Entry 6UON (X-ray diffraction, 3.50 A resolution); this record covers chains D and E of the 5 polymer chains in the assembly.

# Chain D
Protein: HLA class I antigen
From: Homo sapiens
Reference sequence: C1K0Y1 (C1K0Y1_HUMAN); residues 1-274 here correspond to UniProt positions 25-298 (UniProt number = residue number + 24)
Sequence (274 residues; row label = number of the first residue in the row):
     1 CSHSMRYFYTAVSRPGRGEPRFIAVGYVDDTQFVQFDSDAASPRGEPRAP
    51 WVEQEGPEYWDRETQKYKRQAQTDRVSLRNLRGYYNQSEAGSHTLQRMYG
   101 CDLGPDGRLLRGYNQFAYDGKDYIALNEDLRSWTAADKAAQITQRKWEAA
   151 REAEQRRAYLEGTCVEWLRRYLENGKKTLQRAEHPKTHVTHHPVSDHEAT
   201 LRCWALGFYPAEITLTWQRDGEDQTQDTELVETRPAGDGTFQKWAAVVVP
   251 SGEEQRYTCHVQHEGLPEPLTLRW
Unresolved in the structure: 1
Disulfide bonds: Cys-101/Cys-164, Cys-203/Cys-259

# Chain E
Protein: Beta-2-microglobulin
From: Homo sapiens
Reference sequence: P61769 (B2MG_HUMAN); residues 1-99 here correspond to UniProt positions 21-119 (UniProt number = residue number + 20)
Sequence (99 residues; row label = number of the first residue in the row):
     1 IQRTPKIQVYSRHPAENGKSNFLNCYVSGFHPSDIEVDLLKNGERIEKVE
    51 HSDLSFSKDWSFYLLYYTEFTPTEKDEYACRVNHVTLSQPKIVKWDRDM
Unresolved in the structure: 1, 99
UniProt features mapped onto this chain:
  - modified residue: Gln-2 (Pyrrolidone carboxylic acid)
  - glycosylation: Ile-1 (N-linked (Glc) (glycation) isoleucine), Lys-19 (N-linked (Glc) (glycation) lysine), Lys-41 (N-linked (Glc) (glycation) lysine), Lys-48 (N-linked (Glc) (glycation) lysine), Lys-58 (N-linked (Glc) (glycation) lysine), Lys-91 (N-linked (Glc) (glycation) lysine), Lys-94 (N-linked (Glc) (glycation) lysine)
Disulfide bonds: Cys-25/Cys-80

# Chain D / chain E interface
Residue-residue contacts - 47 pairs, chain D then chain E:
  Arg-6(D) / Lys-58(E)
  Phe-8(D) / Phe-56(E)  hydrophobic
  Tyr-9(D) / Phe-56(E)
  Thr-10(D) / Phe-56(E)
  Thr-10(D) / Phe-62(E)
  Val-12(D) / Ser-33(E)
  Ile-23(D) / Leu-54(E)
  Val-25(D) / Leu-54(E)
  Val-25(D) / Ser-55(E)
  Tyr-27(D) / Ser-55(E)
  Tyr-27(D) / Tyr-63(E)
  Gln-32(D) / Asp-53(E)  hydrogen bond
  Gln-35(D) / Asp-53(E)  hydrogen bond
  Arg-48(D) / Asp-53(E)  salt bridge
  Gln-96(D) / His-31(E)  hydrogen bond
  Gln-96(D) / Phe-56(E)
  Gln-96(D) / Trp-60(E)  hydrogen bond (side chain-backbone)
  Gln-96(D) / Phe-62(E)
  Arg-97(D) / Phe-56(E)
  Met-98(D) / Phe-56(E)  hydrophobic
  Met-98(D) / Ser-57(E)
  Met-98(D) / Lys-58(E)
  Gln-115(D) / Trp-60(E)
  Ala-117(D) / Trp-60(E)
  Asp-119(D) / His-31(E)
  Gly-120(D) / His-31(E)  hydrogen bond (backbone-side chain)
  Asp-122(D) / Trp-60(E)  hydrogen bond
  His-192(D) / Asp-98(E)  hydrogen bond (side chain-backbone)
  Arg-202(D) / Asp-98(E)
  Trp-204(D) / Asp-98(E)
  Val-231(D) / Gln-8(E)
  Glu-232(D) / Lys-6(E)  salt bridge
  Glu-232(D) / Gln-8(E)  hydrogen bond (backbone-side chain)
  Glu-232(D) / Ser-28(E)
  Arg-234(D) / Gln-8(E)  hydrogen bond
  Arg-234(D) / Tyr-10(E)
  Pro-235(D) / Tyr-10(E)  hydrogen bond (backbone-side chain)
  Pro-235(D) / Asn-24(E)
  Pro-235(D) / Tyr-26(E)
  Pro-235(D) / Leu-65(E)  hydrophobic
  Ala-236(D) / Arg-12(E)  hydrogen bond (backbone-side chain)
  Ala-236(D) / Asn-24(E)  hydrogen bond (backbone-side chain)
  Gly-237(D) / Arg-12(E)  hydrogen bond (backbone-side chain)
  Asp-238(D) / Arg-12(E)
  Gln-242(D) / Tyr-10(E)
  Gln-242(D) / Ser-11(E)  hydrogen bond (side chain-backbone)
  Gln-242(D) / Arg-12(E)  hydrogen bond (side chain-backbone)
Interface residues without a listed pair, chain D (35 interface residues in all): Thr-94, Arg-111, Tyr-113, Phe-116, Thr-233
Interface residues without a listed pair, chain E (22 interface residues in all): Pro-32

# In short
35 residues of chain D and 22 residues of chain E are in contact, with 15 hydrogen bonds and 2 salt bridges.
Polar pairs include Arg-48(D)/Asp-53(E), Glu-232(D)/Lys-6(E) and Gln-32(D)/Asp-53(E).
Here chain D is HLA class I antigen and chain E is Beta-2-microglobulin, both from Homo sapiens. Entry 6UON
(Molecular basis for tumor infiltrating TCR recognition of hotspot KRAS-G12D mutation) was determined by X-ray
diffraction together with 6ULI, 6ULK, 6ULN and 6ULR from the same study.
